PDB entry 3PWP | X-ray diffraction, 2.69 A resolution | chains A and C of the 5 polymer chains in the assembly

# Chain A
Molecule: HLA class I histocompatibility antigen, A-2 alpha chain
Source organism: Homo sapiens
UniProt: P01892 (1A02_HUMAN); residues 1-275 here correspond to UniProt positions 25-299 (UniProt number = residue number + 24)
Amino-acid sequence (275 residues; row label = number of the first residue in the row):
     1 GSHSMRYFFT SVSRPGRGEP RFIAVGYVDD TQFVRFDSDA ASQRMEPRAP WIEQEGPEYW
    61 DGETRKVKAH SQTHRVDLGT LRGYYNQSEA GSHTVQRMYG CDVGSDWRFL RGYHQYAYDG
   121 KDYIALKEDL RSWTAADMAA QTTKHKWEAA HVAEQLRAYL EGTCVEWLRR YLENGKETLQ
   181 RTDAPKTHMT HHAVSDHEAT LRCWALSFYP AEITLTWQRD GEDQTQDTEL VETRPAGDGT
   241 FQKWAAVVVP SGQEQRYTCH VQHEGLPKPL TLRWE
Disulfides: Cys101-Cys164, Cys203-Cys259
Reported in the primary citation:
  - conformationally variable residues (helix shift): Ala150

# Chain C
Molecule: HuD peptide
Amino-acid sequence (9 residues; row label = number of the first residue in the row):
     1 LGYGFVNYI
Reported in the primary citation:
  - conformationally variable residues (side-chain flip): Tyr3, Phe5

# How chain A and chain C interact
Residue-residue contacts - 38 pairs, chain A then chain C:
  Met5(A) - Leu1(C)
  Tyr7(A) - Leu1(C)  hydrogen bond (side chain-backbone)
  Tyr7(A) - Gly2(C)  hydrogen bond (side chain-backbone)
  Tyr59(A) - Leu1(C)  hydrophobic
  Glu63(A) - Leu1(C)
  Glu63(A) - Gly2(C)  hydrogen bond (side chain-backbone)
  Lys66(A) - Leu1(C)
  Lys66(A) - Gly2(C)  hydrogen bond (side chain-backbone)
  Lys66(A) - Tyr3(C)
  Lys66(A) - Gly4(C)
  His70(A) - Tyr3(C)
  His70(A) - Val6(C)
  Gln72(A) - Tyr8(C)
  Thr73(A) - Val6(C)
  Thr73(A) - Asn7(C)
  Thr73(A) - Tyr8(C)
  Val76(A) - Tyr8(C)  hydrophobic
  Asp77(A) - Tyr8(C)
  Asp77(A) - Ile9(C)  hydrogen bond (side chain-backbone)
  Arg97(A) - Asn7(C)
  Tyr99(A) - Gly2(C)
  Tyr99(A) - Tyr3(C)  hydrogen bond (side chain-backbone)
  Tyr116(A) - Ile9(C)
  Tyr123(A) - Ile9(C)  hydrophobic
  Thr143(A) - Ile9(C)  hydrogen bond (side chain-backbone)
  Trp147(A) - Asn7(C)
  Trp147(A) - Tyr8(C)  hydrogen bond (side chain-backbone)
  Trp147(A) - Ile9(C)  hydrophobic
  Val152(A) - Asn7(C)
  Gln155(A) - Tyr3(C)
  Gln155(A) - Phe5(C)
  Leu156(A) - Tyr3(C)  hydrogen bond (backbone-side chain)
  Tyr159(A) - Leu1(C)  hydrogen bond (side chain-backbone)
  Tyr159(A) - Gly2(C)
  Tyr159(A) - Tyr3(C)  hydrophobic
  Thr163(A) - Leu1(C)
  Trp167(A) - Leu1(C)  hydrophobic
  Tyr171(A) - Leu1(C)  hydrogen bond (side chain-backbone)
Also at the interface, not in a pair above, chain A (28 interface residues in all): Ala69, Thr80, Leu81, Tyr84, Lys146

# Summary
28 residues of chain A and 9 residues of chain C are in contact, with 11 hydrogen bonds. Polar pairs include
Tyr7(A)-Leu1(C), Tyr7(A)-Gly2(C) and Glu63(A)-Gly2(C). The paper reports conformational variability at
Ala150(A) and Tyr3(C) among others.
Chain A is HLA class I histocompatibility antigen, A-2 alpha chain (Homo sapiens) and chain C is HuD peptide;
the structure, The complex between TCR A6 and human Class I MHC HLA-A2 with the bound HuD peptide, was
determined by X-ray diffraction together with 3PWJ, 3PWL and 3PWN from the same study.
